PDB entry 7ZOH | X-ray diffraction, 1.56 A resolution | chain A

[Chain A]
Molecule: Glycoside hydrolase family 18
Source organism: Chitinophaga pinensis DSM 2588
Reference sequence: A0A979GQH9 (A0A979GQH9_CHIPD); numbering as in UniProt (aligned over 888-1012)
Amino-acid sequence (147 residues; row label = number of the first residue in the row):
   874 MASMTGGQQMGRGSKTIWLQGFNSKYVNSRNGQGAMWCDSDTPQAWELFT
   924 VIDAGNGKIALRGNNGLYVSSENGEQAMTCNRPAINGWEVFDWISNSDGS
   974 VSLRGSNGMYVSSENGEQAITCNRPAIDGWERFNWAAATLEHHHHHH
Unresolved in the structure: 874-887, 1013-1020
Differences from the reference sequence: initiating methionine (874); expression tag (875-887, 1013-1020); conflict Asn959 (Asp in A0A979GQH9)
Modified residues: Asn959 (l-3-aminosuccinimide; SNN)

[Summary]
Chain A is Glycoside hydrolase family 18 (Chitinophaga pinensis DSM 2588); the structure, Carbohydrate binding
domain CBM92-B from a multi-catalytic glucanase-chitinase from Chitinophaga pinensis DSM 2588, was determined
by X-ray diffraction, deposited together with 7ZOI, 7ZON and 7ZOP.
